Entry 7TFK (electron microscopy, 3.25 A resolution); this record covers chains A and B of the 9 polymer chains in the assembly.

== Chain A ==
Name: Replication factor C subunit 1
From: Saccharomyces cerevisiae
UniProtKB: P38630 (RFC1_YEAST); residue numbers follow UniProt; this construct covers 1-861
Amino-acid sequence (861 residues; numbered 1 to 861; the number before each row is that of its first residue):
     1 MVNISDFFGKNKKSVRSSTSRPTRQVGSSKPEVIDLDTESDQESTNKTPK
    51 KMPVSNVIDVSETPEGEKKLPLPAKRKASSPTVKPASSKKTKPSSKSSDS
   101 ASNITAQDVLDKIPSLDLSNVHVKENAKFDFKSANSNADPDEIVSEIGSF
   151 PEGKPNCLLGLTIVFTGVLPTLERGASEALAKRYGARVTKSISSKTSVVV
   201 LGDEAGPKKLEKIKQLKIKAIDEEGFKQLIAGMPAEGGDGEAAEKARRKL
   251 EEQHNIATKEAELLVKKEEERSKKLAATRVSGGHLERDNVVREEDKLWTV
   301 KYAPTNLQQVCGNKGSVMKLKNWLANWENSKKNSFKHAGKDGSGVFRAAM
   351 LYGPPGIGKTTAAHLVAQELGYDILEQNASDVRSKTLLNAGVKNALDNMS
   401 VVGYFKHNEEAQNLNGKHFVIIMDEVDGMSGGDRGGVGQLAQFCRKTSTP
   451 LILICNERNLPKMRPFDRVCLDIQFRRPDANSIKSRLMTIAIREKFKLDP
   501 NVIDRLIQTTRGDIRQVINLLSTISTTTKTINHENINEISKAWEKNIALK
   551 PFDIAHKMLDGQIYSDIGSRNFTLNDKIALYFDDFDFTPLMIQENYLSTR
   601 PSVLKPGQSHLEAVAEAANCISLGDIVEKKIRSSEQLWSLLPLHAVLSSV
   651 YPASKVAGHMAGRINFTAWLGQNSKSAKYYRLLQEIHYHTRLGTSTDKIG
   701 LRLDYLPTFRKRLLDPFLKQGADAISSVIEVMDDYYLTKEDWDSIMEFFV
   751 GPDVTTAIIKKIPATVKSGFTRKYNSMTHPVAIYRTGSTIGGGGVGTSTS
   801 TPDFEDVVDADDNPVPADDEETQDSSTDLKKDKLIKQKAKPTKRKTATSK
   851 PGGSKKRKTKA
Not modelled in the structure: 1-291, 380-414, 430-435, 693-861
Swiss-Prot annotation at these positions:
  - motif (Nuclear localization signal): Lys830 to Leu834, Lys855 to Lys860
  - binding site (ATP): Thr299, Cys311, Gly353 to Thr361, Asn456
  - modified residue: Thr38 (Phosphothreonine), Ser40 (Phosphoserine), Thr63 (Phosphothreonine)
  - mutagenesis: Asp427 (D427H: In cs mutant CDC44-2; causes cell cycle arrest), Gly436 (G436R: In cs mutant CDC44-3/4; causes cell cycle arrest), Gly512 (G512A: In cs mutant CDC44-9; no effect), Asp513 (D513N: In cs mutants CDC44-1/5/8 and CDC44-9; causes cell cycle arrest)
Ion coordination: Mg2+: Thr360, Asp424 (together with ATP-gamma-S)
Residues lining bound ligands: ATP-gamma-S (AGS; phosphothiophosphoric acid-adenylate ester): Thr299, Val300, Tyr302, Ala303, Pro304, Gln309, Val310, Cys311, Pro355, Gly356, Ile357, Gly358, Lys359, Thr360, Thr361, Asp424, Glu425, Ile454, Asn456, Arg486, Ile514, Arg515

== Chain B ==
Name: Replication factor C subunit 4
From: Saccharomyces cerevisiae
UniProtKB: P40339 (RFC4_YEAST); residue numbers follow UniProt; this construct covers 1-323
Amino-acid sequence (323 residues; numbered 1 to 323; the number before each row is that of its first residue):
     1 MSKTLSLQLPWVEKYRPQVLSDIVGNKETIDRLQQIAKDGNMPHMIISGM
    51 PGIGKTTSVHCLAHELLGRSYADGVLELNASDDRGIDVVRNQIKHFAQKK
   101 LHLPPGKHKIVILDEADSMTAGAQQALRRTMELYSNSTRFAFACNQSNKI
   151 IEPLQSRCAILRYSKLSDEDVLKRLLQIIKLEDVKYTNDGLEAIIFTAEG
   201 DMRQAINNLQSTVAGHGLVNADNVFKIVDSPHPLIVKKMLLASNLEDSIQ
   251 ILRTDLWKKGYSSIDIVTTSFRVTKNLAQVKESVRLEMIKEIGLTHMRIL
   301 EGVGTYLQLASMLAKIHKLNNKA
Not modelled in the structure: 1-4
Swiss-Prot annotation at these positions:
  - binding site (ATP): Val12, Val24, Gly49 to Thr57, Asn145, Arg203
Residues lining bound ligands:
  - ATP-gamma-S (AGS; phosphothiophosphoric acid-adenylate ester), molecule 1: Trp11, Val12, Tyr15, Arg16, Pro17, Asp22, Ile23, Val24, Pro51, Gly52, Ile53, Gly54, Lys55, Thr56, Thr57, Glu115, Leu166, Arg174, Met202, Arg203, Ile206
  - ATP-gamma-S (AGS), molecule 2: Arg128, Pro153, Arg157

== How chain A and chain B interact ==
Contacting residue pairs (69; chain A residue first):
  Arg292(A) - Leu103(B)
  Arg292(A) - Pro104(B)  hydrogen bond (side chain-backbone)
  Arg292(A) - Pro105(B)  hydrogen bond (side chain-backbone)
  Asp295(A) - Asn41(B)
  Asp295(A) - Pro105(B)
  Asp295(A) - His108(B)
  Asp295(A) - Arg139(B)  hydrogen bond (backbone-side chain)
  Lys296(A) - Asn41(B)  hydrogen bond (backbone-side chain)
  Leu297(A) - Asn41(B)
  Leu297(A) - Pro43(B)  hydrophobic
  Leu297(A) - Met131(B)  hydrophobic
  Leu297(A) - Ser135(B)
  Leu297(A) - Arg139(B)
  Pro355(A) - Pro153(B)  hydrophobic
  Pro355(A) - Ser156(B)
  Gly356(A) - Ser156(B)
  Asn378(A) - Arg129(B)  hydrogen bond
  Ala379(A) - Arg129(B)  hydrogen bond (backbone-side chain)
  Glu425(A) - Arg128(B)  salt bridge
  Gly428(A) - Gln125(B)  hydrogen bond (backbone-side chain)
  Asn456(A) - Pro153(B)
  Asp513(A) - Ser156(B)  hydrogen bond
  Arg515(A) - Ser156(B)  hydrogen bond
  Arg515(A) - Arg157(B)
  Gln516(A) - Gln155(B)
  Gln516(A) - Ser156(B)
  Asn519(A) - Ser156(B)
  Asn519(A) - Cys158(B)
  Thr523(A) - Arg32(B)  hydrogen bond
  Thr523(A) - Ala159(B)
  Thr526(A) - Arg32(B)
  Thr526(A) - Gln35(B)
  Thr526(A) - Ile36(B)
  Thr527(A) - Asp31(B)
  Thr527(A) - Arg32(B)
  Ala542(A) - Arg162(B)
  Trp543(A) - Cys158(B)
  Trp543(A) - Ala159(B)  hydrophobic
  Trp543(A) - Ile160(B)  hydrogen bond (side chain-backbone)
  Glu544(A) - Arg162(B)  salt bridge
  Lys545(A) - Glu152(B)
  Asn546(A) - Glu152(B)
  Leu574(A) - Glu282(B)
  Leu574(A) - Arg285(B)
  Leu574(A) - Leu286(B)  hydrophobic
  Leu574(A) - Ile289(B)  hydrophobic
  Asn575(A) - Lys275(B)
  Asn575(A) - Asn276(B)
  Lys577(A) - Glu282(B)  salt bridge
  Ile578(A) - Lys275(B)
  Leu623(A) - Lys290(B)
  Val627(A) - Met297(B)  hydrophobic
  Lys630(A) - Met297(B)  hydrogen bond (side chain-backbone)
  Lys630(A) - Leu300(B)
  Lys630(A) - Glu301(B)  salt bridge
  Leu637(A) - Leu300(B)  hydrophobic
  Leu640(A) - His296(B)
  Leu640(A) - Met297(B)  hydrophobic
  Leu640(A) - Leu300(B)  hydrophobic
  Pro642(A) - Phe271(B)
  Leu643(A) - Phe271(B)
  Leu643(A) - Gly293(B)
  Val646(A) - Leu286(B)  hydrophobic
  Val646(A) - Ile289(B)  hydrophobic
  Val646(A) - Lys290(B)
  Leu647(A) - Lys290(B)
  Val650(A) - Leu286(B)  hydrophobic
  Tyr651(A) - Leu286(B)  hydrophobic
  Tyr651(A) - Lys290(B)
Also at the interface, not in a pair above, chain A (44 interface residues in all): Asp424, Ile547, Tyr564, Cys620, Ile626, Ser639
Also at the interface, not in a pair above, chain B (45 interface residues in all): Gly106, Lys107, Leu161, Thr274, Ser283, Glu287, Leu294

== In short ==
44 residues of chain A face 45 of chain B across their interface, with 12 hydrogen bonds and 4 salt bridges.
Polar contacts include Glu425(A)-Arg128(B), Glu544(A)-Arg162(B) and Lys577(A)-Glu282(B). One ATP-gamma-S
molecule is bound between chain A and chain B. Ligands of chain B: ATP-gamma-S.
Chain A is Replication factor C subunit 1 and chain B is Replication factor C subunit 4, both from
Saccharomyces cerevisiae; the structure, Atomic model of S. cerevisiae clamp loader RFC bound to two DNA
molecules, one at the ..., was determined by electron microscopy, deposited together with 7TFH, 7TFI, 7TFJ and
7TFL.
